PDB entry 1P3K | X-ray diffraction, 2.90 A resolution | chains G and H of the 10 polymer chains in the assembly

[Chain G]
Protein: Histone H2A
From: Xenopus laevis
Reference sequence: Q7ZT66 (Q7ZT66_9ZZZZ); residues 1001-1129 here correspond to UniProt positions 2-130 (UniProt number = residue number - 999)
Amino-acid sequence (129 residues; each row starts with the number of its first residue):
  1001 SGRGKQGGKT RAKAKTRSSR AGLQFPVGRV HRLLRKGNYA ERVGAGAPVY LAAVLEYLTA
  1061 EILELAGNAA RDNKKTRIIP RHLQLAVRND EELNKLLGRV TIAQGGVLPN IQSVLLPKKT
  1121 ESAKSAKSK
Not modelled in the structure: 1001-1013, 1120-1129
Construct notes: conflict A1014 (Ser15 in Q7ZT66), G1067 (Trp68 in Q7ZT66), N1068 (Glu69 in Q7ZT66), 21 further conflict positions vs the reference (Q7ZT66) not listed

[Chain H]
Protein: Histone H2B
From: Xenopus laevis
Reference sequence: P02281 (H2B1_XENLA); residues 1398-1522 here correspond to UniProt positions 1-125 (UniProt number = residue number - 1397)
Amino-acid sequence (125 residues; row label = number of the first residue in the row):
  1398 PEPAKSAPAP KKGSKKAVTK TQKKDGKKRR KSRKESYAIY VYKVLKQVHP DTGISSKAMS
  1458 IMNSFVNDVF ERIAGEASRL AHYNKRSTIT SREIQTAVRL LLPGELAKHA VSEGTKAVTK
  1518 YTSAK
Not modelled in the structure: 1398-1428
Construct notes: conflict Q1419 (Pro23 in P02281), L1442 (Met46 in P02281), S1457 (Gly61 in P02281), V1466 (Ile70 in P02281)
UniProt features mapped onto this chain:
  - modified residue: K1413 (N6-acetyllysine)

[Chain G / chain H interface]
Pairs across the interface (119):
  A1014(G) with A1521(H), hydrogen bond (backbone-backbone); K1522(H), hydrogen bond (backbone-backbone)
  K1015(G) with K1522(H), hydrogen bond (backbone-backbone)
  R1017(G) with Y1518(H)
  S1019(G) with K1517(H)
  R1020(G) with K1517(H), hydrogen bond (backbone-side chain); Y1518(H); K1522(H), hydrogen bond (side chain-backbone)
  A1021(G) with A1514(H); K1517(H); Y1518(H), hydrophobic
  L1023(G) with A1514(H), hydrophobic
  Q1024(G) with Y1437(H); K1440(H); Q1444(H), hydrogen bond
  F1025(G) with Y1437(H); V1441(H), hydrophobic; V1463(H), hydrophobic
  P1026(G) with Y1437(H)
  R1029(G) with E1432(H), salt bridge; S1433(H), hydrogen bond (side chain-backbone); Y1437(H)
  V1030(G) with F1467(H), hydrophobic
  R1032(G) with E1432(H), salt bridge
  L1033(G) with Y1434(H); F1467(H), hydrophobic
  L1034(G) with F1467(H), hydrophobic
  Y1039(G) with F1467(H); A1471(H); G1472(H); S1475(H), hydrogen bond (backbone-side chain); H1479(H); I1486(H), hydrophobic
  A1040(G) with S1484(H); I1486(H), hydrophobic
  E1041(G) with S1484(H), hydrogen bond (backbone-backbone)
  R1042(G) with S1484(H), hydrogen bond (backbone-backbone); T1485(H); I1486(H), hydrogen bond (backbone-backbone)
  V1043(G) with T1485(H); I1486(H)
  G1044(G) with T1485(H); I1486(H), hydrogen bond (backbone-backbone)
  G1046(G) with S1488(H); V1515(H)
  A1047(G) with I1486(H); T1487(H); S1488(H); I1491(H)
  V1049(G) with A1514(H); V1515(H); Y1518(H), hydrophobic
  Y1050(G) with S1488(H); I1491(H), hydrophobic; Q1492(H), hydrogen bond; V1508(H); G1511(H); T1512(H); V1515(H)
  L1051(G) with F1467(H), hydrophobic; I1470(H), hydrophobic; I1491(H)
  A1053(G) with E1510(H); G1511(H); A1514(H), hydrophobic
  V1054(G) with I1470(H), hydrophobic; V1495(H), hydrophobic; A1507(H)
  L1055(G) with V1463(H); V1466(H), hydrophobic; F1467(H)
  E1056(G) with V1441(H)
  Y1057(G) with L1503(H); H1506(H); A1507(H); E1510(H)
  L1058(G) with V1466(H), hydrophobic; L1499(H), hydrophobic; L1503(H), hydrophobic
  T1059(G) with M1459(H); V1463(H)
  A1060(G) with V1441(H), hydrophobic
  I1062(G) with F1462(H), hydrophobic
  L1063(G) with V1438(H), hydrophobic; L1442(H), hydrophobic; H1446(H); M1459(H), hydrophobic
  E1064(G) with V1445(H); H1446(H), salt bridge
  G1067(G) with H1446(H)
  N1068(G) with H1446(H)
  T1076(G) with T1449(H); G1450(H), hydrogen bond (backbone-backbone)
  R1077(G) with G1450(H); I1451(H); S1452(H)
  I1078(G) with T1449(H); G1450(H), hydrogen bond (backbone-backbone); I1451(H); S1452(H), hydrogen bond (backbone-backbone); A1455(H)
  I1079(G) with S1452(H)
  P1080(G) with S1452(H); I1458(H), hydrophobic
  L1083(G) with A1455(H); I1458(H), hydrophobic; M1459(H), hydrophobic
  E1092(G) with P1500(H); G1501(H); E1502(H), hydrogen bond (side chain-backbone); L1503(H), hydrogen bond (side chain-backbone)
  L1093(G) with L1503(H), hydrophobic
  K1095(G) with P1500(H)
  L1096(G) with R1469(H), hydrogen bond (backbone-side chain); L1499(H), hydrophobic
  L1097(G) with R1469(H)
  V1100(G) with D1465(H)
  I1102(G) with I1458(H), hydrophobic
  A1103(G) with I1458(H)
Also at the interface, not in a pair above, chain G (56 interface residues in all): G1022, A1045, E1061
Also at the interface, not in a pair above, chain H (58 interface residues in all): D1448, K1454, E1468, L1498

[Summary]
Chain G and chain H form an interface of 56 and 58 residues respectively, with 19 hydrogen bonds and 3 salt
bridges. Among the polar pairs are R1029(G)-E1432(H), R1032(G)-E1432(H) and E1064(G)-H1446(H).
Chain G is Histone H2A and chain H is Histone H2B, both from Xenopus laevis; the structure, Crystallographic
Studies of Nucleosome Core Particles containing Histone 'Sin' Mutants, was determined by X-ray diffraction
together with 1P34, 1P3A, 1P3B, 1P3F, 1P3G, 1P3I and 4 further entries from the same study.
